Entry 7CNO (X-ray diffraction, 2.50 A resolution); this record covers chains B and C of the 6 polymer chains in the assembly.

Chain B:
Molecule: Tubulin beta chain
Organism: Sus scrofa
UniProt: A0A287AGU7 (A0A287AGU7_PIG); the author numbering skips numbers that UniProt does not, so the offset changes along the chain: 1-42 = UniProt 1-42; 45-360 = UniProt 43-358; 369-455 = UniProt 359-445
Sequence (445 residues; row label = number of the first residue in the row; note: 10 numbers in that range are skipped by the numbering (no residue carries them; nothing is unmodelled there)):
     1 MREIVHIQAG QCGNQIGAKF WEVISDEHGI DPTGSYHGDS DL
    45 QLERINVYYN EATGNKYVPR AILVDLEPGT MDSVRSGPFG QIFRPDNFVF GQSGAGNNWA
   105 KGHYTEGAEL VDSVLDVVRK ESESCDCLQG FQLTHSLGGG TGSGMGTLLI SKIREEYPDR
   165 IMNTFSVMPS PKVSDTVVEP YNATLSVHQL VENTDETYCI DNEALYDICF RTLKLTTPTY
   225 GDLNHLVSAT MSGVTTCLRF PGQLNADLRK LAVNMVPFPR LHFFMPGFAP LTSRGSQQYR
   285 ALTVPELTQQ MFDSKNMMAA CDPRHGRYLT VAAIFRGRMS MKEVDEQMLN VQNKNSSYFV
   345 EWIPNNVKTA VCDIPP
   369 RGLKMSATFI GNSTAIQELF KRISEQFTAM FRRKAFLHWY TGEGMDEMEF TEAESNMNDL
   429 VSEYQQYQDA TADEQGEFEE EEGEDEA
Disordered / not traced: 439-455
Ion coordination: Mg2+: Q11 (together with GDP); Ca2+ near E113 (its only coordinating residue here)
Ligand contacts:
  - GDP (guanosine-5'-diphosphate): G10, Q11, C12, Q15, I16, D69, A99, N101, S140, G142, G143, G144, T145, G146, S147, V171, P173, V177, S178, E183, N206, L209, Y224, L227, N228
  - Phomopsin A (HOS): Q15, K176, V177, S178, D179, Y210, T220, T221, P222, T223, Y224, G225, D226, L227, R278

Chain C:
Molecule: Tubulin alpha-1B chain
Organism: Sus scrofa
UniProt: Q2XVP4 (TBA1B_PIG); residues 1-451 here = UniProt positions 1-451
Sequence (451 residues; each row starts with the number of its first residue):
     1 MRECISIHVG QAGVQIGNAC WELYCLEHGI QPDGQMPSDK TIGGGDDSFN TFFSETGAGK
    61 HVPRAVFVDL EPTVIDEVRT GTYRQLFHPE QLITGKEDAA NNYARGHYTI GKEIIDLVLD
   121 RIRKLADQCT GLQGFLVFHS FGGGTGSGFT SLLMERLSVD YGKKSKLEFS IYPAPQVSTA
   181 VVEPYNSILT THTTLEHSDC AFMVDNEAIY DICRRNLDIE RPTYTNLNRL ISQIVSSITA
   241 SLRFDGALNV DLTEFQTNLV PYPRIHFPLA TYAPVISAEK AYHEQLSVAE ITNACFEPAN
   301 QMVKCDPRHG KYMACCLLYR GDVVPKDVNA AIATIKTKRS IQFVDWCPTG FKVGINYQPP
   361 TVVPGGDLAK VQRAVCMLSN TTAIAEAWAR LDHKFDLMYA KRAFVHWYVG EGMEEGEFSE
   421 AREDMAALEK DYEEVGVDSV EGEGEEEGEE Y
Disordered / not traced: 441-451
Curated features (UniProtKB/Swiss-Prot):
  - motif: M1 to C4 (MREC motif)
  - active site: E254
  - binding site (GTP): G10, Q11, A12, Q15, E71, A99, S140, G143, G144, T145, G146, T179, E183, N206, Y224, N228, L252
  - binding site (Mg(2+)): E71
  - site: Y451 (Involved in polymerization)
  - modified residue: K40 (N6,N6,N6-trimethyllysine), S48 (Phosphoserine), S232 (Phosphoserine), Y282 (3'-nitrotyrosine), R339 (Omega-N-methylarginine), S439 (Phosphoserine), E443 (5-glutamyl polyglutamate), E445 (5-glutamyl polyglutamate), Y451 (3'-nitrotyrosine)
  - cross-link (Glycyl lysine isopeptide (Lys-Gly)): K326 (interchain with G-Cter in ubiquitin), K370 (interchain with G-Cter in ubiquitin)
Ion coordination: Ca2+: D39, T41, G44, E55
Ligand contacts:
  - GTP (guanosine-5'-triphosphate): G10, Q11, A12, Q15, I16, D69, D98, A99, A100, N101, S140, G142, G143, G144, T145, G146, I171, P173, V177, S178, T179, E183, N206, Y224, L227, N228, I231
  - Phomopsin A (HOS): L248, P325, V328, N329, F351, V353, I355

How chain B and chain C interact:
Pairs across the interface (35):
  N101(B) - E254(C)
  D179(B) - N258(C)  hydrogen bond (backbone-side chain)
  D179(B) - G350(C)
  D179(B) - F351(C)
  D179(B) - K352(C)
  T180(B) - N258(C)
  T180(B) - K352(C)  hydrogen bond
  V181(B) - N258(C)  hydrogen bond (backbone-side chain)
  V181(B) - P348(C)  hydrophobic
  T221(B) - K326(C)
  A397(B) - W346(C)
  M398(B) - W346(C)
  R400(B) - D345(C)  salt bridge
  R400(B) - S439(C)
  R401(B) - Y262(C)  hydrogen bond (backbone-side chain)
  R401(B) - D345(C)  salt bridge
  R401(B) - W346(C)
  R401(B) - E434(C)  hydrogen bond (side chain-backbone)
  R401(B) - V435(C)
  R401(B) - V437(C)  hydrogen bond (side chain-backbone)
  R401(B) - D438(C)
  R401(B) - S439(C)  hydrogen bond
  K402(B) - Y262(C)
  A403(B) - Y262(C)
  A403(B) - W346(C)  hydrophobic
  F404(B) - T257(C)
  F404(B) - N258(C)
  F404(B) - V260(C)
  F404(B) - P261(C)  hydrogen bond (backbone-backbone)
  H406(B) - V260(C)  hydrogen bond (side chain-backbone)
  H406(B) - P261(C)
  H406(B) - P263(C)
  W407(B) - Q256(C)
  W407(B) - T257(C)  hydrogen bond (side chain-backbone)
  W407(B) - V260(C)
Interface residues without a listed pair, chain B (16 interface residues in all): G100, V182
Interface residues without a listed pair, chain C (22 interface residues in all): P325, N329

Summary:
16 residues of chain B and 22 residues of chain C are in contact; the contacts include 10 hydrogen bonds and 2
salt bridges. Polar contacts include R400(B)-D345(C), R401(B)-D345(C) and D179(B)-N258(C). Phomopsin A is
bound between chain B and chain C. Chain B binds GDP.
Here chain B is Tubulin beta chain and chain C is Tubulin alpha-1B chain, both from Sus scrofa. Entry 7CNO
(Phomopsin A in complex with tubulin) was determined by X-ray diffraction, deposited together with 7CNM and
7CNN.
